8YEU - chains B and F of the 6 polymer chains in the assembly; structure by X-ray diffraction, 3.05 A resolution.

# Chain B
Protein: Tubulin beta chain
Source organism: Sus scrofa
UniProtKB: A0A8D0VN39 (A0A8D0VN39_PIG); residues 1-431 here = UniProt positions 1-431
Sequence (431 residues; row label = number of the first residue in the row):
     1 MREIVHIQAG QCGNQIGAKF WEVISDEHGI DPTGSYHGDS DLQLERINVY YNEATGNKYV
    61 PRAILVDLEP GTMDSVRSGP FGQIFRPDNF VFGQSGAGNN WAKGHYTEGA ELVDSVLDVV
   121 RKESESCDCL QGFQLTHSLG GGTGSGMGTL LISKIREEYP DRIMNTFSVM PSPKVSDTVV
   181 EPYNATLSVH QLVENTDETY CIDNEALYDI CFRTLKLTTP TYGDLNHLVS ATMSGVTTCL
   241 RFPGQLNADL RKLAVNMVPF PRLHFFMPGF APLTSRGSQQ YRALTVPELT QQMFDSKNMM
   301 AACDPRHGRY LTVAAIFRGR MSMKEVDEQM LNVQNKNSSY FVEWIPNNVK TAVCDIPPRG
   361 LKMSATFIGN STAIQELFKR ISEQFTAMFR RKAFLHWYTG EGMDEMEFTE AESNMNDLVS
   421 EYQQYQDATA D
Disordered / not traced: 1, 429-431
Metal / ion sites: Mg2+: Gln-11, Asp-177 (together with GDP)
Small-molecule neighbours:
  - A1D6L (6-fluoranyl-4-(6-methoxy-3,4-dihydro-2H-quinolin-1-yl)quinazolin-2-amine): Val-236, Cys-239, Leu-240, Leu-246, Ala-248, Lys-252, Leu-253, Asn-256, Met-257, Thr-312, Val-313, Ala-314, Ala-315, Ile-316, Asn-348, Lys-350, Thr-351, Ala-352
  - GDP (guanosine-5'-diphosphate): Ala-9, Gly-10, Gln-11, Cys-12, Gly-13, Gln-15, Ile-16, Asp-67, Asn-99, Ser-138, Gly-140, Gly-141, Gly-142, Thr-143, Gly-144, Ser-145, Val-169, Pro-171, Val-175, Ser-176, Asp-177, Glu-181, Asn-204, Leu-207, Tyr-222, Leu-225, Asn-226

# Chain F
Protein: Tubulin--tyrosine ligase
Source organism: Gallus gallus
Notes: EC 6.3.2.25
UniProtKB: A0A8C9FGJ1 (A0A8C9FGJ1_PAVCR); residues 1-378 here = UniProt positions 1-378
Sequence (380 residues; numbered 1 to 380; the number before each row is that of its first residue):
     1 MYTFVVRDEN SSVYAEVSRL LLATGQWKRL RKDNPRFNLM LGERNRLPFG RLGHEPGLVQ
    61 LVNYYRGADK LCRKASLVKL IKTSPELSES CTWFPESYVI YPTNLKTPVA PAQNGIRHLI
   121 NNTRTDEREV FLAAYNRRRE GREGNVWIAK SSAGAKGEGI LISSEASELL DFIDEQGQVH
   181 VIQKYLEKPL LLEPGHRKFD IRSWVLVDHL YNIYLYREGV LRTSSEPYNS ANFQDKTCHL
   241 TNHCIQKEYS KNYGRYEEGN EMFFEEFNQY LMDALNTTLE NSILLQIKHI IRSCLMCIEP
   301 AISTKHLHYQ SFQLFGFDFM VDEELKVWLI EVNGAPACAQ KLYAELCQGI VDVAISSVFP
   361 LADTGQKTSQ PTSIFIKLHH
Disordered / not traced: 104-127, 150-160, 248-251, 363-371
Differences from the reference sequence: expression tag (379-380)
Small-molecule neighbours: AMP-PCP (ACP; phosphomethylphosphonic acid adenylate ester): Pro-95, Ile-148, Gln-183, Lys-184, Tyr-185, Leu-186, Lys-198, Asp-200, Arg-202, Arg-222, His-239, Leu-240, Thr-241, Asn-242, Asp-318, Met-320, Ile-330, Glu-331, Asn-333

# Interface between chain B and chain F
Residue-residue contacts - 12 pairs, chain B then chain F:
  Leu-331(B) / Arg-36(F)
  Leu-331(B) / Pro-56(F)
  Leu-331(B) / Gly-57(F)
  Gln-334(B) / Arg-36(F)  hydrogen bond
  Asn-335(B) / Arg-36(F)  hydrogen bond
  Asn-335(B) / Gly-57(F)
  Asn-335(B) / Leu-58(F)
  Lys-336(B) / Lys-28(F)  hydrogen bond (backbone-side chain)
  Ser-338(B) / Leu-30(F)
  Ser-338(B) / Asn-34(F)  hydrogen bond
  Ser-338(B) / Arg-36(F)
  Glu-343(B) / Asp-33(F)
Other interface residues (no listed pair), chain F (9 interface residues in all): Thr-3

# Overview
6 residues of chain B and 9 residues of chain F are in contact, with 4 hydrogen bonds. Among the polar pairs
are Gln-334(B)/Arg-36(F), Asn-335(B)/Arg-36(F) and Lys-336(B)/Lys-28(F). Bound to chain B: compound A1D6L and
GDP. Ligands of chain F: AMP-PCP.
Here chain B is Tubulin beta chain (Sus scrofa) and chain F is Tubulin--tyrosine ligase (Gallus gallus). Entry
8YEU (Tubulin-RB3_SLD-TTL in complex with compound 2NH2) was determined by X-ray diffraction.
